7DUT - chain A; structure by X-ray diffraction, 2.10 A resolution.

# Chain A
Molecule: SOJ protein (Soj)
From: Saccharolobus solfataricus (strain ATCC 35092 / DSM 1617 / JCM 11322 / P2)
UniProtKB: Q981B3 (Q981B3_SACS2); residue numbers follow UniProt; this construct covers 1-220
Sequence (220 residues; numbered 1 to 220; the number before each row is that of its first residue):
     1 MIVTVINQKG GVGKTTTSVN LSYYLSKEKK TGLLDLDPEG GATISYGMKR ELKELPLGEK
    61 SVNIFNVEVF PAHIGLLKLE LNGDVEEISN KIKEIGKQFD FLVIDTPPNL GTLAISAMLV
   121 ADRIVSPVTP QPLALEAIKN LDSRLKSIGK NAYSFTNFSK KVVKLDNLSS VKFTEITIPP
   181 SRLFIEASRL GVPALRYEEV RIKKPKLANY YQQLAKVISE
Ion coordination: Mg2+: Thr15 (together with ADP)
Ligand contacts: ADP (adenosine-5'-diphosphate): Lys9, Gly10, Gly11, Val12, Gly13, Lys14, Thr15, Thr16, Asn157, Phe158, Ile178, Pro179, Pro180, Ser181, Phe184, Ile185, Ser188
From the paper describing this entry:
  - binding site for ADP: Gly11 to Thr16, Asn157, Phe158, Pro179, Ser181, Phe184
  - Mg2+ coordination: Thr15
  - mutagenesis - G10V (Kd 516 nM): unchanged binding to MANT-ATP
  - mutagenesis - K14Q: unchanged binding to DNA
  - mutagenesis - Q131A, Q131A/F158A: abolished binding to nsDNA
  - mutagenesis - Q131A, Q131A/F158A: decreased catalytic activity on ATP
  - mutagenesis - Q131A, Q131A/F158A: decreased stability

# Overview
Chain A binds ADP. The paper reports a binding site for ADP at Gly11, Asn157 and Phe158 among others; Q131A
and Q131A/F158A abolish binding to nsDNA; 4 substitutions were tested in all.
Chain A is SOJ protein (Soj) (Saccharolobus solfataricus (strain ATCC 35092 / DSM 1617 / JCM 11322 / P2)); the
structure, Structure of Sulfolobus solfataricus SegA protein, was determined by X-ray diffraction, deposited
together with 7DV2 and 7DWR.
